Entry 4JX5 (X-ray diffraction, 2.55 A resolution); this record covers chains C and D of the 4 polymer chains in the assembly.

# Chain C (and D)
Protein: Pyruvate carboxylase
Source organism: Rhizobium etli
Notes: EC 6.4.1.1; chain D of this document is another copy of the same molecule, construct and numbering; everything in this record applies to it too
Reference sequence: Q2K340 (Q2K340_RHIEC); numbering as in UniProt (aligned over 465-1067)
Sequence (632 residues; row label = number of the first residue in the row):
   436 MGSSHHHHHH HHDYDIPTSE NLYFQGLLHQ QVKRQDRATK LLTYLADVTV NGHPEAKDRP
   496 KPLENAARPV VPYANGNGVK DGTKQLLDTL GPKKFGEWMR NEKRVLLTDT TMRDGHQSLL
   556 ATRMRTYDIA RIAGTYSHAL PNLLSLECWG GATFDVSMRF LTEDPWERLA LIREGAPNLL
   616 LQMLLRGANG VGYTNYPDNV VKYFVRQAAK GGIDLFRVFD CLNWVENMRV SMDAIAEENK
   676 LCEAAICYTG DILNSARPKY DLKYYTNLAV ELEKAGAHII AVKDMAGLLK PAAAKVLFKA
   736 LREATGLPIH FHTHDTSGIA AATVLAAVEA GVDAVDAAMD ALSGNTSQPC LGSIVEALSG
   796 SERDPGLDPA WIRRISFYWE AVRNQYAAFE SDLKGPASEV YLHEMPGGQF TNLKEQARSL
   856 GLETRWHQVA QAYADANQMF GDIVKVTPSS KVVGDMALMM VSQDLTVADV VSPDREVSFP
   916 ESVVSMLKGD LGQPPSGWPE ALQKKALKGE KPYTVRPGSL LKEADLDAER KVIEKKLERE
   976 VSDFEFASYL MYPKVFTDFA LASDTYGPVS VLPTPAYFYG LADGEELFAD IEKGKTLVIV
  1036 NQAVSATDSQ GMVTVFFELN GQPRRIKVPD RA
Unresolved in the structure: 436-470, 501-502, 509-510, 912-913 (chain D: 436-469, 907-912, 924, 944)
Modified / non-standard residues: K718 (lysine nz-carboxylic acid; KCX)
Sequence notes: expression tag (436-464)
Bound ions: Mg2+: M534, R535, E537, D768; Zn2+: D549, K718, H747, H749
Ligand contacts: pyruvic acid (PYR): R548, D549, Q552, G586, A587, L619, R621, F654, K718, V881, T882
What the authors report for this chain:
  - binding site for pyruvic acid: R621
  - mutagenesis - Y628A (780-fold), Y628F (7-fold): decreased catalytic activity
  - mutagenesis - D590A (350-fold): decreased catalytic activity on pyruvate
  - mutagenesis - D590A, Y628A, Y628F: abolished catalytic activity on biocytin
  - catalytic residues: R548, Q552, R621, T882 (citing earlier work)
  - mutagenesis - D590A (3.1-fold): increased catalytic activity on biotin
  - mutagenesis - D590A, Y628A, Y628F: abolished catalytic activity on oxamate

# Chain C / chain D interface
Residue-residue contacts - 9 pairs, chain C then chain D:
  D1018(C) - S1040(D)
  D1018(C) - A1041(D)  hydrogen bond (side chain-backbone)
  Q1037(C) - S1040(D)
  Q1037(C) - F1051(D)
  A1038(C) - F1051(D)  hydrophobic
  S1040(C) - Q1037(D)
  A1041(C) - D1018(D)
  F1051(C) - Q1037(D)
  F1051(C) - A1038(D)  hydrophobic
Interface residues without a listed pair, chain C (7 interface residues in all): V1039

# Summary
Chain C and chain D form an interface of 7 and 6 residues respectively, with 1 hydrogen bond. The
hydrogen-bonded pair is D1018(C)-A1041(D). Bound to chain C: pyruvic acid. The paper reports catalytic
residues R548(C), Q552(C) and R621(C) among others; D590A, Y628A and Y628F of chain C abolish catalytic
activity on biocytin.
Chain C and chain D are both Pyruvate carboxylase (Rhizobium etli); the structure, Structure of the carboxyl
transferase domain from Rhizobium etli pyruvate carboxylase with pyruvate, was determined by X-ray diffraction
(same publication as 4JX4 and 4JX6).
